Entry 2WMA (X-ray diffraction, 2.80 A resolution); this record covers chains A and B of the 3 polymer chains in the assembly.

[Chain A]
Name: Cell division protein kinase 2
Organism: Homo sapiens
Notes: EC 2.7.11.22
UniProt: P24941 (CDK2_HUMAN); numbering as in UniProt (aligned over 1-298)
Amino-acid sequence (303 residues; row label = number of the first residue in the row; numbers below 1 keep their minus sign (Gly-4 is residue -4)):
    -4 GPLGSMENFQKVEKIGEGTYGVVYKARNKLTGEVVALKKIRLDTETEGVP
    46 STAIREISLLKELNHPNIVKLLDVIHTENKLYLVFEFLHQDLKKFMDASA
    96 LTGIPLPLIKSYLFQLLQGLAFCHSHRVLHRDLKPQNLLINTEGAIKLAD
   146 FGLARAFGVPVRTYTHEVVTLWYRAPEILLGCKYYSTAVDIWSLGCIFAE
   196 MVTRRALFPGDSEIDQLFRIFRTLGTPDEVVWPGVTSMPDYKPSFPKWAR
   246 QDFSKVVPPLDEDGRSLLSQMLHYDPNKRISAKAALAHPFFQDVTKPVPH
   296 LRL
Unresolved in the structure: -4 to -1, 297-298
Modified / non-standard residues: Thr160 (phosphothreonine; TPO)
Construct notes: expression tag (-4 to 0)

[Chain B]
Name: Cyclin-A2
Organism: Homo sapiens
UniProt: P20248 (CCNA2_HUMAN); numbering as in UniProt (aligned over 174-432)
Amino-acid sequence (259 residues; row label = number of the first residue in the row):
   174 EVPDYHEDIHTYLREMEVKCKPKVGYMKKQPDITNSMRAILVDWLVEVGE
   224 EYKLQNETLHLAVNYIDRFLSSMSVLRGKLQLVGTAAMLLASKFEEIYPP
   274 EVAEFVYITDDTYTKKQVLRMEHLVLKVLTFDLAAPTVNQFLTQYFLHQQ
   324 PANCKVESLAMFLGELSLIDADPYLKYLPSVIAGAAFHLALYTVTGQSWP
   374 ESLIRKTGYTLESLKPCLMDLHQTYLKAPQHAQQSIREKYKNSKYHGVSL
   424 LNPPETLNL
Unresolved in the structure: 174

[How chain A and chain B interact]
Pairs across the interface (66; chain A residue first):
  Leu37(A) - His296(B)
  Thr39(A) - Leu292(B)
  Glu42(A) - Lys266(B)  hydrogen bond (backbone-side chain)
  Glu42(A) - Glu274(B)
  Glu42(A) - Val275(B)  hydrogen bond (side chain-backbone)
  Gly43(A) - Lys266(B)
  Gly43(A) - Leu292(B)
  Gly43(A) - Glu295(B)
  Val44(A) - Lys266(B)  hydrogen bond (backbone-side chain)
  Val44(A) - Glu295(B)  hydrogen bond (backbone-side chain)
  Val44(A) - Leu299(B)  hydrophobic
  Ser46(A) - Lys266(B)
  Ile49(A) - Leu263(B)  hydrophobic
  Ile49(A) - Lys266(B)
  Ile49(A) - Leu306(B)  hydrophobic
  Arg50(A) - Lys266(B)
  Arg50(A) - Phe267(B)  hydrogen bond (side chain-backbone)
  Arg50(A) - Glu269(B)
  Ile52(A) - Phe304(B)  hydrophobic
  Ser53(A) - Phe267(B)
  Ser53(A) - Phe304(B)
  Ser53(A) - Leu306(B)
  Leu54(A) - Phe267(B)  hydrophobic
  Lys56(A) - Thr303(B)  hydrogen bond (side chain-backbone)
  Lys56(A) - Asp305(B)  salt bridge
  Glu57(A) - Tyr185(B)  hydrogen bond
  Glu57(A) - Met189(B)
  Glu57(A) - Ala307(B)
  Val69(A) - Phe304(B)  hydrophobic
  His71(A) - His296(B)  hydrogen bond
  His71(A) - Phe304(B)
  Glu73(A) - Arg293(B)  salt bridge
  Ala116(A) - Tyr178(B)
  His119(A) - Tyr178(B)
  His119(A) - Ile182(B)
  Ser120(A) - Tyr178(B)
  Ser120(A) - Asp181(B)
  Ser120(A) - Ile182(B)
  His121(A) - Tyr185(B)
  Arg122(A) - Ile182(B)
  Arg122(A) - Tyr185(B)
  Arg122(A) - Ala307(B)  hydrogen bond (side chain-backbone)
  Arg150(A) - Glu268(B)  salt bridge
  Ala151(A) - Phe267(B)  hydrophobic
  Phe152(A) - Ile182(B)  hydrophobic
  Val154(A) - Val175(B)
  Val154(A) - Ile182(B)  hydrophobic
  Val154(A) - Thr316(B)  hydrogen bond (backbone-side chain)
  Val154(A) - Gln317(B)  hydrogen bond (backbone-backbone)
  Pro155(A) - Val175(B)  hydrophobic
  Pro155(A) - Thr316(B)
  Pro155(A) - Leu320(B)
  Val156(A) - Val175(B)  hydrophobic
  Arg157(A) - Gln228(B)  hydrogen bond
  Arg157(A) - Glu268(B)  salt bridge
  Thr158(A) - Ile270(B)
  Tyr159(A) - Ile270(B)
  Thr160(A) - Glu269(B)
  Thr160(A) - Ile270(B)
  Ser181(A) - Val175(B)
  Ser276(A) - Asp177(B)  hydrogen bond
  Ser276(A) - Tyr178(B)
  Ala277(A) - Tyr178(B)
  Lys278(A) - Asp177(B)  hydrogen bond (side chain-backbone)
  Lys278(A) - Tyr178(B)  hydrogen bond (backbone-side chain)
  Lys278(A) - Asp181(B)  salt bridge
Other interface residues (no listed pair), chain A (40 interface residues in all): Thr41, Thr72, Leu76, Glu162, Thr182
Other interface residues (no listed pair), chain B (34 interface residues in all): Leu186, Glu230, Tyr271, Lys300, Gln313

[Summary]
Chain A and chain B form an interface of 40 and 34 residues respectively; the contacts include 15 hydrogen
bonds and 5 salt bridges. Polar pairs include Lys56(A)-Asp305(B), Glu73(A)-Arg293(B) and Arg150(A)-Glu268(B).
Chain A is Cell division protein kinase 2 and chain B is Cyclin-A2, both from Homo sapiens; the structure,
Structural and thermodynamic consequences of cyclization of peptide ligands for the recruitment site of cyclin
A, was determined by X-ray diffraction.
